PDB entry 4KZC | X-ray diffraction, 3.25 A resolution | chain A

# Chain A
Protein: Phosphatidylinositol 4,5-bisphosphate 3-kinase catalytic subunit gamma isoform
Organism: Homo sapiens
Notes: EC 2.7.1.153, 2.7.11.1
UniProt: P48736 (PK3CG_HUMAN); residue numbers follow UniProt; this construct covers 144-1102
Amino-acid sequence (966 residues; numbered 143 to 1108; the number before each row is that of its first residue):
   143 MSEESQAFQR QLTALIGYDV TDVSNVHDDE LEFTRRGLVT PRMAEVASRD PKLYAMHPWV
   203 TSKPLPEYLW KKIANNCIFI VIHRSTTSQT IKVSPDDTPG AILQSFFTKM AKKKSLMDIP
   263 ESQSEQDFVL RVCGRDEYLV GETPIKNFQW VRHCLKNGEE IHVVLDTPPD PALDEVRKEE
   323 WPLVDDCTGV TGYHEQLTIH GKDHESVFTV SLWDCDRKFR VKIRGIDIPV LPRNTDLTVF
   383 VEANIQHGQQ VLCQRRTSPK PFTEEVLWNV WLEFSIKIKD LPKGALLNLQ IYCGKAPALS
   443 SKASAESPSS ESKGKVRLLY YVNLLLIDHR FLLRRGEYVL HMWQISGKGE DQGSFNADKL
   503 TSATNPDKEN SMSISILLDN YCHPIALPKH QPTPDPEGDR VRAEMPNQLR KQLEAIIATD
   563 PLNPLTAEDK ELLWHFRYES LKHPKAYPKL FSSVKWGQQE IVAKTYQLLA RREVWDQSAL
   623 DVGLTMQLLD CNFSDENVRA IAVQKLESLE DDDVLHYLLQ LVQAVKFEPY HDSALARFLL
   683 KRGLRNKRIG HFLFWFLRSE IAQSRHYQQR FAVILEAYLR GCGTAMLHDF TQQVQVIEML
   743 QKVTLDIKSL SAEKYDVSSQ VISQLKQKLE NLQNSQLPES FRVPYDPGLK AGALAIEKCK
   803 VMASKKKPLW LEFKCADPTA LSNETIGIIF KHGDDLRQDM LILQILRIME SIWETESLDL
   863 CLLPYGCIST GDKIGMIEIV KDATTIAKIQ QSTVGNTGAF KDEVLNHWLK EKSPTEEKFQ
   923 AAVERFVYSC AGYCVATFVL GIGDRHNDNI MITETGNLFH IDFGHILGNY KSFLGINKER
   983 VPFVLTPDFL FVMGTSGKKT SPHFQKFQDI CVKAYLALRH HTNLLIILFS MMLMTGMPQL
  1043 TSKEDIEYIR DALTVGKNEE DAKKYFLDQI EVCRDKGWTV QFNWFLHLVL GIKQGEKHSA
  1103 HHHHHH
Not modelled in the structure: 143, 214-217, 245-246, 251-267, 322-356, 373-378, 436-457, 490-497, 523-543, 823-824, 972-980, 999-1000, 1093-1108
Sequence notes: expression tag (143, 1103-1108); engineered mutation R459 (Gln in P48736)
Ligand contacts: 1UK (N-{6-[6-amino-5-(trifluoromethyl)pyridin-3-yl]imidazo[1,2-a]pyridin-2-yl}acetamide): M804, S806, P810, W812, I831, K833, D841, Y867, I879, E880, I881, V882, K883, D884, A885, M953, F961, I963, D964
Swiss-Prot annotation at these positions:
  - region: V803 to K809 (G-loop), G943 to N951 (Catalytic loop), H962 to T988 (Activation loop)
  - binding site (ATP): G829 to L838, L864 to T872, F961 to L969
  - modified residue: T1024 (Phosphothreonine), S1101 (Phosphoserine)
  - natural variant: R1021 (R1021P: In IMD97), N1085 (N1085S: In IMD97)
  - mutagenesis: K833 (K833R: Loss of kinase activity. Loss of autophosphorylation. Reduced inflammatory reactions but no alterations in cardiac contractility), R947 (R947P: Abolishes protein and lipid kinase activity. Does not abolish interaction with GRK2), S1101 (S1101A/Q: Loss of autophosphorylation. No effect on phosphatidylinositol-4,5-bisphosphate 3-kinase activity)

# Summary
Ligands of chain A: compound 1UK. Curated annotation (UniProt) lists 28 ATP-binding residues and 3 mutagenesis
sites.
Chain A is Phosphatidylinositol 4,5-bisphosphate 3-kinase catalytic subunit gamma isoform (Homo sapiens); the
structure, Structure of PI3K gamma with Imidazopyridine inhibitors, was determined by X-ray diffraction
together with 4KZ0 from the same study.
